Entry 8D4E (electron microscopy, 9.20 A resolution (very low resolution: no residue pairs are listed; an interface is given only as per-side residue counts)); this record covers chains Y and M of the 10 polymer chains in the assembly.

Chain Y:
Name: HLA class I histocompatibility antigen, A alpha chain
Organism: Homo sapiens
UniProtKB: P04439 (HLAA_HUMAN); residue numbers follow UniProt; this construct covers 334-365
Sequence (39 residues; row label = number of the first residue in the row):
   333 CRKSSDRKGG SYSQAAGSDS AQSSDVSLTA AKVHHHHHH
Not modelled in the structure: 333-337, 356-371
Construct notes: expression tag (333, 366-371); engineered mutation Ser-345 (Thr in P04439), Gly-349 (Ser in P04439), Ser-355 (Gly in P04439), Ala-363 (Cys in P04439)
Swiss-Prot annotation at these positions:
  - modified residue: Ser-343 (Phosphoserine), Tyr-344 (Phosphotyrosine), Ser-350 (Phosphoserine), Ser-352 (Phosphoserine), Ser-356 (Phosphoserine), Ser-359 (Phosphoserine)
  - natural variant: Arg-334 (R334K: Allele A*80:01), Lys-335 (K335N: In allele A*23:01 and allele A*24:02), Asp-338 (D338V: Allele A*80:01), Ser-345 (T345S: In allele A*02:01, allele A*02:05, allele A*23:01, allele A*24:02, allele A*25:01, allele A*26:01, allele A*29:02, allele A*31:01, allele A*32:01, allele A*33:01, allele A*34:01, allele ...; this construct carries the variant), Val-358 (V358M: In allele A*25:01, allele A*26:01, allele A*29:02, allele A*31:01, allele A*32:01, allele A*33:01, allele A*34:01, allele A*43:01, allele A*66:01 and allele A*74:01)

Chain M:
Name: AP-1 complex subunit mu-1
Organism: Mus musculus
UniProtKB: P35585 (AP1M1_MOUSE); residues 2-423 here = UniProt positions 2-423
Sequence (422 residues; each row starts with the number of its first residue):
     2 SASAVYVLDL KGKVLICRNY RGDVDMSEVE HFMPILMEKE EEGMLSPILA HGGVRFMWIK
    62 HNNLYLVATS KKNACVSLVF SFLYKVVQVF SEYFKELEEE SIRDNFVIIY ELLDELMDFG
   122 YPQTTDSKIL QEYITQEGHK LETGAPRPPA TVTNAVSWRS EGIKYRKNEV FLDVIEAVNL
   182 LVSANGNVLR SEIVGSIKMR VFLSGMPELR LGLNDKVLFD NTGRGKSKSV ELEDVKFHQC
   242 VRLSRFENDR TISFIPPDGE FELMSYRLNT HVKPLIWIES VIEKHSHSRI EYMVKAKSQF
   302 KRRSTANNVE IHIPVPNDAD SPKFKTTVGS VKWVPENSEI VWSVKSFPGG KEYLMRAHFG
   362 LPSVEAEDKE GKPPISVKFE IPYFTTSGIQ VRYLKIIEKS GYQALPWVRY ITQNGDYQLR
   422 TQ
Not modelled in the structure: 139-145
Swiss-Prot annotation at these positions:
  - modified residue: Ser-2 (N-acetylserine), Thr-152 (Phosphothreonine), Thr-154 (Phosphothreonine), Thr-223 (Phosphothreonine)

How chain Y and chain M interact:
At this resolution (9 A) residue pairs are not listed: 10 residues of chain Y and 13 of chain M lie at the interface.

Overview:
10 residues of chain Y and 13 residues of chain M are in contact.
Chain Y is HLA class I histocompatibility antigen, A alpha chain (Homo sapiens) and chain M is AP-1 complex
subunit mu-1 (Mus musculus); the structure, Asymmetric unit of AP-1, Arf1, Nef lattice on MHC-I lipopeptide
incorporated wide(r) membrane tubes, was determined by electron microscopy, deposited together with 7UX3,
8D4C, 8D4D, 8D4F, 8D4G, 8D9R and 5 further entries.
